PDB entry 4X6D | X-ray diffraction, 2.98 A resolution | chains A and B of the 4 polymer chains in the assembly

Chain A:
Molecule: T-cell surface glycoprotein CD1a
Source organism: Homo sapiens
UniProtKB: P06126 (CD1A_HUMAN); residues 4-278 here correspond to UniProt positions 21-295 (UniProt number = residue number + 17)
Sequence (275 residues; numbered 4 to 278; the number before each row is that of its first residue):
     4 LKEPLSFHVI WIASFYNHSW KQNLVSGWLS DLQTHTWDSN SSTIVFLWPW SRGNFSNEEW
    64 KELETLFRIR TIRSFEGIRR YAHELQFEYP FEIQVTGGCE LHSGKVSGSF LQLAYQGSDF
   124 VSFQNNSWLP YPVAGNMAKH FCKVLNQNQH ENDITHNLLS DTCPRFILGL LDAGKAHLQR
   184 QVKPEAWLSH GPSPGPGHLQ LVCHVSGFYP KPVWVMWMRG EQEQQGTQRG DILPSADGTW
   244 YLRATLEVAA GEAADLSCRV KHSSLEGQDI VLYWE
Not modelled in the structure: 4-6, 19-23
Differences from the reference sequence: variant Ile13 (Thr30 in P06126), Trp51 (Cys68 in P06126)
Disulfides: Cys102-Cys166, Cys206-Cys261
Glycans and other covalent adducts: glycan linked to Asn57

Chain B:
Molecule: Beta-2-microglobulin
Source organism: Homo sapiens
UniProtKB: P61769 (B2MG_HUMAN); residues 1-99 here correspond to UniProt positions 21-119 (UniProt number = residue number + 20)
Sequence (99 residues; each row starts with the number of its first residue):
     1 IQRTPKIQVY SRHPAENGKS NFLNCYVSGF HPSDIEVDLL KNGERIEKVE HSDLSFSKDW
    61 SFYLLYYTEF TPTEKDEYAC RVNHVTLSQP KIVKWDRDM
Not modelled in the structure: 39-47, 96-99
Disulfides: Cys25-Cys80

Chain A / chain B interface:
Pairs across the interface (44; chain A residue first):
  Ile13(A) with Leu54(B); Phe56(B), hydrophobic
  Ile15(A) with Leu54(B); Phe56(B), hydrophobic; Phe62(B), hydrophobic
  Trp31(A) with Asp53(B); Ser55(B)
  Gln36(A) with Asp53(B), hydrogen bond
  Thr39(A) with Asp53(B), hydrogen bond
  Glu95(A) with Pro32(B); Ser33(B), hydrogen bond; Phe62(B)
  Gln97(A) with His31(B), hydrogen bond; Phe56(B); Trp60(B), hydrogen bond (side chain-backbone); Phe62(B)
  Thr99(A) with Trp60(B)
  Gln115(A) with Trp60(B)
  Ala117(A) with Trp60(B), hydrophobic
  Gln119(A) with His31(B)
  Gly120(A) with Arg3(B), hydrogen bond (backbone-side chain); His31(B); Asp59(B); Trp60(B)
  Asp122(A) with Trp60(B), hydrogen bond
  Glu188(A) with Pro14(B)
  Trp190(A) with Pro14(B)
  Ser209(A) with Arg12(B), hydrogen bond (side chain-backbone)
  Gly210(A) with Arg12(B)
  Asp234(A) with Lys6(B), salt bridge; Gln8(B), hydrogen bond
  Leu236(A) with Gln8(B); Tyr10(B)
  Pro237(A) with Tyr10(B), hydrogen bond (backbone-side chain); Tyr26(B), hydrophobic; Leu65(B), hydrophobic
  Ser238(A) with Arg12(B); Asn24(B), hydrogen bond; Leu65(B)
  Ala239(A) with Leu65(B); Tyr67(B), hydrophobic
  Asp240(A) with Arg12(B), salt bridge
  Thr242(A) with Arg12(B), hydrogen bond
  Tyr244(A) with Tyr10(B), hydrophobic
Interface residues without a listed pair, chain A (33 interface residues in all): Trp14, Ser17, Leu27, Ser29, Asp34, Val98, Leu116, Ser121
Interface residues without a listed pair, chain B (22 interface residues in all): His13, Tyr63

Summary:
Chain A and chain B form an interface of 33 and 22 residues respectively, with 12 hydrogen bonds and 2 salt
bridges. Among the polar pairs are Asp234(A)-Lys6(B), Asp240(A)-Arg12(B) and Gln36(A)-Asp53(B).
Chain A is T-cell surface glycoprotein CD1a and chain B is Beta-2-microglobulin, both from Homo sapiens; the
structure, CD1a ternary complex with endogenous lipids and BK6 TCR, was determined by X-ray diffraction (same
publication as 4X6F, 4X6B, 4X6C and 4X6E).
